PDB entry 8PKI | electron microscopy, 2.58 A resolution | chains J and K of the 11 polymer chains in the assembly

[Chain J]
Molecule: 153-nt DNA strand
Organism: synthetic construct
Sequence (153 nucleotides; each row starts with the number of its first residue; numbers below 1 keep their minus sign (DA-76 is residue -76)):
   -76 ATCACAGGAT GTATTGGCCT TGAACGTGCC TGGAGACTAG GGAGTAATCC CCTTGGCGGT
   -16 TAAAACGCGG GGGACAGCGC GTACGTGCGT TTAAGCGGTG CTAGAGCTGT CTACGACCAA
    44 TTGAGCGGCC TCGGCACCGG GATTCTCCAG GAT
Not modelled in the structure: -76 to -66, 73-76

[Chain K]
Protein: Nuclear receptor subfamily 5 group A member 2
Organism: Homo sapiens
UniProt: O00482 (NR5A2_HUMAN), isoform O00482-2; residues 85-178 here correspond to UniProt positions 39-132 (UniProt number = residue number - 46)
Sequence (94 residues; each row starts with the number of its first residue):
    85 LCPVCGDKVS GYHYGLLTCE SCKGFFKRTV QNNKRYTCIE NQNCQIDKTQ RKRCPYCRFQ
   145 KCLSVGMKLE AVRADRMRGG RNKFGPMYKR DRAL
Not modelled in the structure: 123-130
Metal / ion sites: Zn2+: Cys86, Cys89, Cys103, Cys106
Reported in the primary citation:
  - binding site for the 153-nt DNA strand: Arg162
  - mutagenesis - R162A: decreased binding to DNA
  - mutagenesis - D159A, R162A: decreased binding to nucleosome
  - mutagenesis - D159A: unchanged binding to naked DNA
  - mutagenesis - D159A: unchanged binding to endogenous DNA sequence

[Chain J / chain K interface]
Pairs across the interface (15; chain J residue first):
  DT-63(J) - Arg112(K)  sugar contact
  DT-62(J) - Phe109(K)  phosphate contact
  DT-62(J) - Arg112(K)  salt bridge to the phosphate
  DG-61(J) - Ser105(K)  sugar contact
  DG-61(J) - Arg112(K)  base contact
  DG-60(J) - Glu104(K)  base contact
  DC-59(J) - Glu104(K)  hydrogen bond to the base
  DT-57(J) - Arg162(K)  hydrogen bond to the base
  DT-56(J) - Arg162(K)  sugar contact
  DT-56(J) - Gly163(K)  base contact
  DG-55(J) - Arg162(K)  sugar contact
  DG-55(J) - Gly163(K)  base contact
  DG-55(J) - Gly164(K)  hydrogen bond to the base
  DG-55(J) - Arg165(K)  base contact
  DA-54(J) - Gly164(K)  sugar contact
Interface residues without a listed pair, chain J (11 interface residues in all): DC-58, DC-52
Interface residues without a listed pair, chain K (10 interface residues in all): Lys136, Pro170

[Overview]
The interface between chain J and chain K involves 11 residues on one side and 10 on the other, with 3
hydrogen bonds and 1 salt bridge. Among the polar pairs are DC-59(J)-Glu104(K), DT-57(J)-Arg162(K) and
DG-55(J)-Gly164(K). The paper reports a binding site for the 153-nt DNA strand at Arg162(K); D159A and R162A
of chain K reduce binding to nucleosome.
Here chain J is a 153-nt DNA strand (synthetic construct) and chain K is Nuclear receptor subfamily 5 group A
member 2 (Homo sapiens). Entry 8PKI (Cryo-EM structure of NR5A2-nucleosome complex SHL+5.5) was determined by
electron microscopy, deposited together with 8PKJ.
